7VVO - chains A and B of the 6 polymer chains in the assembly; structure by electron microscopy, 4.10 A resolution (low resolution: residue-level contacts below are approximate; hydrogen-bond / salt-bridge calls are withheld).

[Chain A]
Molecule: Guanine nucleotide-binding protein G(s) subunit alpha isoforms short
From: Homo sapiens
Reference sequence: P63092 (GNAS2_HUMAN); aligned to UniProt positions 5-384 over residues 5-384 (the alignment contains insertions or deletions, so no single offset holds)
Sequence (380 residues; row label = number of the first residue in the row):
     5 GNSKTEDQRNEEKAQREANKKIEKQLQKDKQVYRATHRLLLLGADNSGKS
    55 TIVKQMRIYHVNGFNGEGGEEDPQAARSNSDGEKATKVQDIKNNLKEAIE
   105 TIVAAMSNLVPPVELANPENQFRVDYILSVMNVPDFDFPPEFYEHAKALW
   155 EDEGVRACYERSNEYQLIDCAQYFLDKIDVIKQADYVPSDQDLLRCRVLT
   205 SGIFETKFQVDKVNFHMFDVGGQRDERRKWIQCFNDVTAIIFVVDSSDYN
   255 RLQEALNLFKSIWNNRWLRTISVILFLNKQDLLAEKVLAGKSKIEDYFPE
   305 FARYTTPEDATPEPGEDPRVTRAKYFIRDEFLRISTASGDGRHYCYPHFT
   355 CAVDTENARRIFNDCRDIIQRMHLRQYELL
Disordered / not traced: 5-11, 63-205
Differences from the reference sequence: engineered mutation Asp49 (Gly in P63092), Asn50 (Glu in P63092), Tyr63 (Leu in P63092), Asp249 (Ala in P63092), Asp252 (Ser in P63092), Ala362 (Ile372 in P63092), Ile365 (Val375 in P63092)

[Chain B]
Molecule: Guanine nucleotide-binding protein G(I)/G(S)/G(T) subunit beta-1
From: Rattus norvegicus
Reference sequence: P54311 (GBB1_RAT); residue numbers follow UniProt; this construct covers 2-340
Sequence (351 residues; numbered -10 to 340; the number before each row is that of its first residue; numbers below 1 keep their minus sign (Met-10 is residue -10)):
   -10 MHHHHHHGSLLQSELDQLRQEAEQLKNQIRDARKACADATLSQITNNIDP
    40 VGRIQMRTRRTLRGHLAKIYAMHWGTDSRLLVSASQDGKLIIWDSYTTNK
    90 VHAIPLRSSWVMTCAYAPSGNYVACGGLDNICSIYNLKTREGNVRVSREL
   140 AGHTGYLSCCRFLDDNQIVTSSGDTTCALWDIETGQQTTTFTGHTGDVMS
   190 LSLAPDTRLFVSGACDASAKLWDVREGMCRQTFTGHESDINAICFFPNGN
   240 AFATGSDDATCRLFDLRADQELMTYSHDNIICGITSVSFSKSGRLLLAGY
   290 DDFNCNVWDALKADRAGVLAGHDNRVSCLGVTDDGMAVATGSWDSFLKIW
   340 N
Disordered / not traced: -10 to 2
Disulfides: Cys121-Cys149
Differences from the reference sequence: expression tag (-10 to 1)

[Interface between chain A and chain B]
Pairs across the interface (51):
  Gln19(A) - Thr86(B)
  Gln19(A) - Asn88(B)
  Asn23(A) - Asn88(B)
  Asn23(A) - Lys89(B)
  Ile26(A) - Lys89(B)
  Glu27(A) - Lys89(B)
  Leu30(A) - Gly53(B)
  Leu30(A) - Lys89(B)
  Asp33(A) - Lys78(B)
  Lys34(A) - Leu55(B)
  Tyr37(A) - Ala56(B)
  Tyr37(A) - Asp76(B)
  Gly206(A) - Leu117(B)
  Gly206(A) - Asp118(B)
  Gly206(A) - Asn119(B)
  Phe222(A) - Trp99(B)
  Gly226(A) - Thr143(B)
  Gln227(A) - Leu117(B)
  Gln227(A) - Asn119(B)
  Gln227(A) - Tyr145(B)
  Arg228(A) - Gly162(B)
  Arg228(A) - Asp163(B)
  Arg228(A) - Thr164(B)
  Arg228(A) - Asp186(B)
  Arg232(A) - Cys204(B)
  Arg232(A) - Asp228(B)
  Lys233(A) - Tyr145(B)
  Lys233(A) - Met188(B)
  Lys233(A) - Cys204(B)
  Lys233(A) - Asp228(B)
  Lys233(A) - Ile229(B)
  Lys233(A) - Asn230(B)
  Trp234(A) - Met101(B)
  Trp234(A) - Tyr145(B)
  Gln236(A) - Tyr59(B)
  Gln236(A) - Arg314(B)
  Cys237(A) - Lys57(B)
  Cys237(A) - Tyr59(B)
  Cys237(A) - Gln75(B)
  Cys237(A) - Trp99(B)
  Cys237(A) - Met101(B)
  Phe238(A) - Trp99(B)
  Asn239(A) - Lys57(B)
  Asn239(A) - Trp332(B)
  Asp240(A) - Lys57(B)
  Asp240(A) - Trp99(B)
  Arg270(A) - Cys271(B)
  Arg270(A) - Asp290(B)
  Trp271(A) - Asp290(B)
  Trp271(A) - Arg314(B)
  Trp271(A) - Trp332(B)
Interface residues without a listed pair, chain A (28 interface residues in all): Arg42, Ile207, Val224, Glu230, Val241
Interface residues without a listed pair, chain B (39 interface residues in all): Asp83, Ala92, Gly144, Thr184, Gly185, Asp246, Gly272, Asn313

[Overview]
Chain A and chain B form an interface of 28 and 39 residues respectively.
Here chain A is Guanine nucleotide-binding protein G(s) subunit alpha isoforms short (Homo sapiens) and chain
B is Guanine nucleotide-binding protein G(I)/G(S)/G(T) subunit beta-1 (Rattus norvegicus). Entry 7VVO
(PTH-bound human PTH1R in complex with Gs (class5)) was determined by electron microscopy together with 7VVJ,
7VVK, 7VVL, 7VVM and 7VVN from the same study.
